PDB entry 9J7H | X-ray diffraction, 2.68 A resolution | chains A and B of the 4 polymer chains in the assembly

[Chain A (and B)]
Protein: Phospho-2-dehydro-3-deoxyheptonate aldolase
Organism: Providencia alcalifaciens
Notes: EC 2.5.1.54; chain B of this document is another copy of the same molecule, construct and numbering; everything in this record applies to it too
Reference sequence: B6XIT1 (B6XIT1_9GAMM); numbering as in UniProt (aligned over 1-351)
Sequence (351 residues; numbered 1 to 351; the number before each row is that of its first residue):
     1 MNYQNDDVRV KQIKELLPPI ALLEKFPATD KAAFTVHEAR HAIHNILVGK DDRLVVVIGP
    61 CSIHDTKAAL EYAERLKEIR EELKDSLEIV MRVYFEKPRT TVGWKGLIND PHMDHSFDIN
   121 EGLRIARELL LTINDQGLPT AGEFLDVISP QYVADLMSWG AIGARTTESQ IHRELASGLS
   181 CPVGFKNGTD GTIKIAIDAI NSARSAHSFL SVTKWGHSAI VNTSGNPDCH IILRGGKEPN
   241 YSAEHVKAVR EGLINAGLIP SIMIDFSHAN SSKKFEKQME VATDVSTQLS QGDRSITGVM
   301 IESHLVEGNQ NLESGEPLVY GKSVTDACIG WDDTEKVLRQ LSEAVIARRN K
Unresolved in the structure: 1-2, 97-117, 273-274, 307-327 (chain B: 1, 97-117, 273-276, 307-327)
Disulfide bonds: Cys61-Cys328
Small-molecule neighbours:
  - Quinic acid (QIC; (1S,3R,4S,5R)-1,3,4,5-tetrahydroxycyclohexanecarboxylic acid), molecule 1: Asp6, Asp7, Val10, Ile13
  - Quinic acid (QIC), molecule 2: Val147, Pro150, Gln151, Ala154, Leu175, Gly178, Leu179, Ser180, Phe209, Ser211, Val221

[How chain A and chain B interact]
Residue-residue contacts - 118 pairs, chain A then chain B:
  Tyr3(A) - Phe34(B)
  Tyr3(A) - His37(B)
  Asn5(A) - Ala33(B)
  Asn5(A) - His37(B)  hydrogen bond
  Asn5(A) - Arg40(B)  hydrogen bond (backbone-side chain)
  Asn5(A) - Ser180(B)
  Asp6(A) - Ser180(B)
  Asp6(A) - Lys214(B)  salt bridge
  Asp7(A) - Ser180(B)  hydrogen bond (backbone-side chain)
  Asp7(A) - Lys214(B)  salt bridge
  Val8(A) - Ser180(B)  hydrogen bond (backbone-side chain)
  Arg9(A) - Ser177(B)
  Arg9(A) - Gly178(B)
  Arg9(A) - Leu179(B)  hydrogen bond (side chain-backbone)
  Arg9(A) - Ser180(B)  hydrogen bond (side chain-backbone)
  Arg9(A) - Cys181(B)
  Arg9(A) - Thr223(B)
  Arg9(A) - Ser224(B)  hydrogen bond (backbone-backbone)
  Arg9(A) - Gly225(B)
  Arg9(A) - Asn226(B)  hydrogen bond
  Arg9(A) - Pro227(B)
  Val10(A) - Gly178(B)
  Val10(A) - Val221(B)  hydrophobic
  Val10(A) - Asn222(B)
  Lys11(A) - Asn222(B)  hydrogen bond (backbone-backbone)
  Gln12(A) - Ile220(B)
  Gln12(A) - Val221(B)
  Gln12(A) - Asn222(B)  hydrogen bond (backbone-backbone)
  Ile13(A) - Thr213(B)
  Ile13(A) - Ala219(B)  hydrophobic
  Ile13(A) - Ile220(B)
  Ile13(A) - Val221(B)  hydrophobic
  Lys14(A) - Ala219(B)
  Lys14(A) - Ile220(B)  hydrogen bond (backbone-backbone)
  Glu15(A) - His217(B)
  Glu15(A) - Ser218(B)
  Glu15(A) - Ile220(B)
  Leu16(A) - Leu210(B)  hydrophobic
  Leu16(A) - Ser218(B)  hydrogen bond (backbone-backbone)
  Leu16(A) - Ala219(B)
  Leu16(A) - Ile220(B)  hydrophobic
  Leu17(A) - Ser218(B)
  Ala33(A) - Asn5(B)
  Phe34(A) - Tyr3(B)  hydrophobic
  His37(A) - Tyr3(B)
  His37(A) - Asn5(B)  hydrogen bond
  Glu38(A) - Tyr3(B)  hydrogen bond
  Arg40(A) - Asn5(B)  hydrogen bond (side chain-backbone)
  Ile119(A) - Ile220(B)  hydrophobic
  Ile148(A) - Ile148(B)  hydrophobic
  Ile148(A) - Leu210(B)
  Ile148(A) - Ser211(B)
  Tyr152(A) - Ser218(B)
  Ala164(A) - Glu168(B)
  Arg165(A) - Glu168(B)  hydrogen bond (side chain-backbone)
  Arg165(A) - Ser169(B)  hydrogen bond (backbone-backbone)
  Arg165(A) - Gln170(B)
  Arg165(A) - Arg173(B)
  Thr166(A) - Ser169(B)
  Glu168(A) - Arg165(B)  hydrogen bond (backbone-side chain)
  Glu168(A) - Thr189(B)  hydrogen bond
  Ser169(A) - Arg165(B)
  Ser169(A) - Thr166(B)
  Gln170(A) - Arg165(B)
  Arg173(A) - Arg165(B)
  Ser177(A) - Arg9(B)
  Gly178(A) - Arg9(B)
  Gly178(A) - Val10(B)
  Leu179(A) - Arg9(B)  hydrogen bond (backbone-side chain)
  Ser180(A) - Asn5(B)
  Ser180(A) - Asp6(B)
  Ser180(A) - Asp7(B)  hydrogen bond (side chain-backbone)
  Ser180(A) - Val8(B)  hydrogen bond (side chain-backbone)
  Ser180(A) - Arg9(B)
  Cys181(A) - Arg9(B)
  Thr189(A) - Glu168(B)  hydrogen bond
  Asp190(A) - Asp190(B)
  Leu210(A) - Asp146(B)
  Leu210(A) - Ile148(B)
  Ser211(A) - Ile148(B)
  Val212(A) - Val212(B)  hydrophobic
  Val212(A) - Ser218(B)
  Thr213(A) - Ile13(B)
  Lys214(A) - Asp6(B)  salt bridge
  Lys214(A) - Asp7(B)  salt bridge
  Gly216(A) - Gly216(B)
  Gly216(A) - His217(B)
  Gly216(A) - Ser218(B)  hydrogen bond (backbone-backbone)
  His217(A) - Glu15(B)
  His217(A) - Gly216(B)
  His217(A) - His217(B)
  Ser218(A) - Glu15(B)
  Ser218(A) - Leu16(B)  hydrogen bond (backbone-backbone)
  Ser218(A) - Leu17(B)
  Ser218(A) - Tyr152(B)
  Ser218(A) - Gly216(B)  hydrogen bond (backbone-backbone)
  Ala219(A) - Ile13(B)  hydrophobic
  Ala219(A) - Lys14(B)
  Ala219(A) - Leu16(B)
  Ile220(A) - Gln12(B)
  Ile220(A) - Ile13(B)
  Ile220(A) - Lys14(B)  hydrogen bond (backbone-backbone)
  Ile220(A) - Glu15(B)
  Ile220(A) - Leu16(B)  hydrophobic
  Ile220(A) - Ile119(B)  hydrophobic
  Val221(A) - Val10(B)  hydrophobic
  Val221(A) - Gln12(B)
  Asn222(A) - Val10(B)
  Asn222(A) - Lys11(B)  hydrogen bond (backbone-backbone)
  Asn222(A) - Gln12(B)  hydrogen bond (backbone-backbone)
  Thr223(A) - Arg9(B)
  Thr223(A) - Lys11(B)
  Ser224(A) - Arg9(B)  hydrogen bond (backbone-backbone)
  Ser224(A) - Lys11(B)
  Gly225(A) - Arg9(B)
  Asn226(A) - Arg9(B)  hydrogen bond
  Pro227(A) - Arg9(B)
  Asp228(A) - Arg9(B)  salt bridge
Also at the interface, not in a pair above, chain A (66 interface residues in all): Gln4, Pro18, Pro19, Val36, Asn120, Asp146, Ser149, Gln151, Asp155, Ile171, His172, Pro182
Also at the interface, not in a pair above, chain B (63 interface residues in all): Pro18, Val36, Leu145, Val147, Ser149, Gln151, Asp155, Ala164, Ile171, Pro182, Asp228

[Overview]
The interface between chain A and chain B involves 66 residues on one side and 63 on the other; the contacts
include 31 hydrogen bonds and 5 salt bridges. Among the polar pairs are Asp6(A)-Lys214(B), Asp7(A)-Lys214(B)
and Asp228(A)-Arg9(B). Ligands of chain A: Quinic acid.
Chain A and chain B are both Phospho-2-dehydro-3-deoxyheptonate aldolase (Providencia alcalifaciens); the
structure, Crystal structure of 3-deoxy-D-arabino-heptulosonate-7-phosphate synthase (DAHP synthase) from
Providencia alcalifaciens complexed with quinic acid, was determined by X-ray diffraction together with 9J7S
from the same study.
